1WSG - chain A; structure by X-ray diffraction, 2.20 A resolution.

== Chain A ==
Name: Ribonuclease HI
From: Escherichia coli
Notes: EC 3.1.26.4
UniProtKB: P0A7Y4 (RNH_ECOLI); numbering as in UniProt (aligned over 1-155)
Chain sequence (155 residues; numbered 1 to 155; the number before each row is that of its first residue):
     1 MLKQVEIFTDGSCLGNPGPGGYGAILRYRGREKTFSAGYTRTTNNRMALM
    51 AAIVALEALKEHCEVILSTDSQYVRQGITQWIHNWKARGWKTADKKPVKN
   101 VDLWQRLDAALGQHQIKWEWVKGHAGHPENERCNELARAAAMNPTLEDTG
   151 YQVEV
Sequence notes: engineered mutation Ala48 (Glu in P0A7Y4), Ala87 (Lys in P0A7Y4), Asn134 (Asp in P0A7Y4)
Metal / ion sites: Mn2+: Asp10, Asp70

== In short ==
The Mn2+ site is built by Asp10 and Asp70.
Chain A is Ribonuclease HI (Escherichia coli); the structure, Co-crystal structure of E.coli RNase HI active
site mutant (E48A/D134N*) with Mn2+, was determined by X-ray diffraction, deposited together with 1WSE and
1WSF.
